Entry 3N6S (X-ray diffraction, 3.10 A resolution); this record covers chains A and B of the 3 polymer chains in the assembly.

[Chain A]
Name: Transcription termination factor, mitochondrial
Source organism: Homo sapiens
UniProtKB: Q99551 (MTERF_HUMAN); residue numbers follow UniProt; this construct covers 56-399
Amino-acid sequence (353 residues; each row starts with the number of its first residue):
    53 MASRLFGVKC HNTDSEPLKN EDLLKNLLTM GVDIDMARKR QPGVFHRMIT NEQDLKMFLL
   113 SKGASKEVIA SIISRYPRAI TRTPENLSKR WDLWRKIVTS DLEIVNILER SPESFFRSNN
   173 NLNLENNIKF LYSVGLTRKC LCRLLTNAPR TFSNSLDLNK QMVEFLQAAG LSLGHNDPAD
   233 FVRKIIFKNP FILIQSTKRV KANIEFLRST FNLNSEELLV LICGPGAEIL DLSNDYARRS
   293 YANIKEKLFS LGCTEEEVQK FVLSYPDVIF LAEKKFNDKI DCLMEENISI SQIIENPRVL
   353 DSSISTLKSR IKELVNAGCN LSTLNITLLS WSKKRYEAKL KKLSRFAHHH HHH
Unresolved in the structure: 53-57, 402-405
Differences from the reference sequence: expression tag (53-55, 400-405)
Curated features (UniProtKB/Swiss-Prot):
  - region (Interaction with DNA): Arg-169, Ser-170, Gln-247 to Arg-251, Ala-324 to Lys-331, Ser-355 to Thr-358, Ser-384 to Lys-391
  - site (Interaction with DNA): Arg-162, Arg-202, Phe-243, Tyr-288, Arg-350
  - mutagenesis: Arg-162 (R162A: Reduces affinity for cognate DNA; when associated with A-243 and A-288), Arg-169 (R169A: Strongly reduces affinity for DNA. Strongly reduces transcription termination), Arg-202 (R202A: Strongly reduces affinity for DNA. Strongly reduces transcription termination), Phe-243 (F243A: Reduces affinity for cognate DNA; when associated with A-162 and A-288), Arg-251 (R251A: Strongly reduces transcription termination), Tyr-288 (Y288A: Reduces affinity for cognate DNA; when associated with A-162 and A-243), Arg-350 (R350A: Reduces transcription termination), Arg-387 (R387A: Strongly reduces affinity for cognate DNA. Strongly reduces transcription termination)
What the authors report for this chain:
  - binding site for the 15-nt DNA strand: Arg-169, Arg-387
  - binding site for the 15-nt DNA strand (chain B): Glu-165, Arg-202

[Chain B]
Molecule: 15-nt DNA strand
Sequence (15 nucleotides; each row starts with the number of its first residue):
     1 ATGGCAGAGC CCGGT

[How chain A and chain B interact]
Residue-residue contacts (10):
  Lys-240(A) / DG13(B)  salt bridge to the phosphate
  Arg-350(A) / DC12(B)  base contact
  Arg-350(A) / DG13(B)  base contact
  Asn-377(A) / DC10(B)  hydrogen bond to the phosphate
  Thr-379(A) / DC10(B)  hydrogen bond to the phosphate
  Trp-383(A) / DG9(B)  phosphate contact
  Trp-383(A) / DC10(B)  phosphate contact
  Arg-387(A) / DC10(B)  base contact
  Lys-391(A) / DG9(B)  salt bridge to the phosphate
  Lys-394(A) / DA8(B)  salt bridge to the phosphate
Interface residues without a listed pair, chain B (6 interface residues in all): DC11

[Overview]
The interface between chain A and chain B involves 8 residues on one side and 6 on the other, with 2 hydrogen
bonds and 3 salt bridges. Polar pairs include Asn-377(A)/DC10(B), Thr-379(A)/DC10(B) and Lys-240(A)/DG13(B).
From the paper: a binding site for the 15-nt DNA strand at Arg-169(A) and Arg-387(A); a binding site for the
15-nt DNA strand (chain B) at Glu-165(A) and Arg-202(A).
Chain A is Transcription termination factor, mitochondrial (Homo sapiens) and chain B is a 15-nt DNA strand;
the structure, Crystal structure of human mitochondrial mTERF in complex with a 15-mer DNA encompassing the
tRNALeu(UUR) binding ..., was determined by X-ray diffraction together with 3N7Q from the same study.
